Entry 5DI8 (X-ray diffraction, 1.90 A resolution); this record covers chains A and B of the 3 polymer chains in the assembly.

# Chain A
Protein: Ig gamma-1 chain C region
Source organism: Homo sapiens
Reference sequence: P01857 (IGHG1_HUMAN); residues 221-447 here correspond to UniProt positions 104-330 (UniProt number = residue number - 117)
Amino-acid sequence (227 residues; numbered 221 to 447; the number before each row is that of its first residue):
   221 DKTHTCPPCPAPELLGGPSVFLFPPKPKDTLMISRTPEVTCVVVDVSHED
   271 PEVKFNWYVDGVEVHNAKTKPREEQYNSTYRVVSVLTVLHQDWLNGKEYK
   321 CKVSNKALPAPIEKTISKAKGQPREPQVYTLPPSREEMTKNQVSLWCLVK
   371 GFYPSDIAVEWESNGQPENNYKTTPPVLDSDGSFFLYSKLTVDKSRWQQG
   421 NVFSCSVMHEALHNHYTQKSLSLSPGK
Disordered / not traced: 221-236, 445-447
Disulfides: C261-C321, C367-C425
Covalent attachments: glycan linked to N297
Differences from the reference sequence: variant E356 (Asp239 in P01857), M358 (Leu241 in P01857); engineered mutation W366 (Thr249 in P01857)
UniProt features mapped onto this chain:
  - glycosylation: N297 (N-linked (GlcNAc...) (complex) asparagine)

# Chain B
Protein: Ig gamma-1 chain C region
Source organism: Homo sapiens
Reference sequence: P01857 (IGHG1_HUMAN); residues 221-447 here correspond to UniProt positions 104-330 (UniProt number = residue number - 117)
Amino-acid sequence (240 residues; numbered 208 to 447; the number before each row is that of its first residue):
   208 HHHHHHHHSGSGSDKTHTCPPCPAPELLGGPSVFLFPPKPKDTLEASRTP
   258 EVTCVVVDVSHEDPEVKFNWYVDGVEVHNAKTKPREEQYNSTYRVVSVLT
   308 VLHQDWLNGKEYKCKVSNKALPAPIEKTISKAKGQPREPQVYTLPPSREE
   358 MTKNQVSLSCAVKGFYPSDIAVEWESNGQPENNYKTTPPVLDSDGSFFLV
   408 SKLTVDKSRWQQGNVFSCSVMHEALHNAYTQKSLSLSPGK
Disordered / not traced: 208-236, 444-447
Disulfides: C261-C321, C367-C425
Covalent attachments: glycan linked to N297
Differences from the reference sequence: expression tag (208-220); engineered mutation E252 (Met135 in P01857), A253 (Ile136 in P01857), S366 (Thr249 in P01857), A368 (Leu251 in P01857), V407 (Tyr290 in P01857), A435 (His318 in P01857); variant E356 (Asp239 in P01857), M358 (Leu241 in P01857)
UniProt features mapped onto this chain:
  - glycosylation: N297 (N-linked (GlcNAc...) (complex) asparagine)
Reported in the primary citation:
  - mutagenesis - M252E/I253A/H435A: abolished binding to Fc-III peptide

# Chain A / chain B interface
Pairs across the interface (43; chain A residue first):
  Q347(A) with K360(B)
  Y349(A) with S354(B); E356(B); E357(B); K360(B)
  L351(A) with P352(B); S354(B); S366(B)
  S354(A) with Y349(B); L351(B)
  E356(A) with Y349(B)
  E357(A) with Y349(B); K370(B), salt bridge
  K360(A) with Q347(B); Y349(B)
  S364(A) with K370(B)
  W366(A) with L351(B); A368(B), hydrophobic; V407(B), hydrophobic
  L368(A) with S364(B); K409(B)
  K370(A) with E357(B); S364(B)
  K392(A) with L398(B); D399(B); S400(B); F405(B)
  T394(A) with T394(B)
  P395(A) with P395(B), hydrophobic; V397(B)
  V397(A) with T394(B)
  L398(A) with K392(B)
  D399(A) with K392(B); K409(B), salt bridge
  S400(A) with K392(B)
  F405(A) with K392(B); K409(B)
  Y407(A) with S366(B), hydrogen bond; V407(B); K409(B)
  K409(A) with D399(B), salt bridge; F405(B)
  K439(A) with E356(B), salt bridge
Also at the interface, not in a pair above, chain A (26 interface residues in all): T350, P352, N390, T393
Also at the interface, not in a pair above, chain B (24 interface residues in all): N390, S408

# In short
26 residues of chain A face 24 of chain B across their interface, with 1 hydrogen bond and 4 salt bridges.
Polar contacts include E357(A)-K370(B), D399(A)-K409(B) and K409(A)-D399(B). From the paper: M252E/I253A/H435A
of chain B abolish binding to Fc-III peptide.
Here chain A is Ig gamma-1 chain C region and chain B is Ig gamma-1 chain C region, both from Homo sapiens.
Entry 5DI8 (Fc Knob-Hole Heterodimer T366W + T366S/L368A/Y407V) was determined by X-ray diffraction together
with 5DJ0, 5DJ2, 5DJ6, 5DJ8, 5DJA, 5DJC and 10 further entries from the same study.
